6C4A - chains A and C of the 4 polymer chains in the assembly; structure by X-ray diffraction, 1.80 A resolution.

== Chain A (and C) ==
Protein: Isocitrate lyase 1
Source organism: Mycobacterium tuberculosis (strain ATCC 35801 / TMC 107 / Erdman)
Notes: EC 4.1.3.1, 4.1.3.30; chain C of this document is another copy of the same molecule, construct and numbering; everything in this record applies to it too
UniProtKB: H8EVV4 (ACEA1_MYCTE); residue numbers follow UniProt; this construct covers 1-428
Amino-acid sequence (442 residues; numbered -13 to 428; the number before each row is that of its first residue; numbers below 1 keep their minus sign (Met-13 is residue -13)):
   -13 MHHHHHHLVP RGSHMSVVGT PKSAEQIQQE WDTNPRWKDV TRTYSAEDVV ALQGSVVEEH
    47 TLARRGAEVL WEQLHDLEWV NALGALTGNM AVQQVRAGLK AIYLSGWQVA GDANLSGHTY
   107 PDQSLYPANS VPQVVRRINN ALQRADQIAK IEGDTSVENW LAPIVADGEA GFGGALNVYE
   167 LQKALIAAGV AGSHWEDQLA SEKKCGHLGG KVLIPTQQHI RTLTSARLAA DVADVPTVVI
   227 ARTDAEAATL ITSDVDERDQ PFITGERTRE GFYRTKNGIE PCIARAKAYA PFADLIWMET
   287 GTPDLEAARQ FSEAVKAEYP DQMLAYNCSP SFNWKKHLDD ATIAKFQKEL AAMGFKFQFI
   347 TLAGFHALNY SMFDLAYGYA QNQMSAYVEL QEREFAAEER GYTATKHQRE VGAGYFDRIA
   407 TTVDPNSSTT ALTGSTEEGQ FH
Not modelled in the structure: -13 to -1, 428 (chain C: -13 to 0)
Differences from the reference sequence: initiating methionine (-13); expression tag (-12 to 0)
Modified / non-standard residues: Cys191 (S-[(1Z)-2-carboxy-N-hydroxyethanimidoyl]-L-cysteine; EJA)
Ion coordination: Mg2+ site 1: Asp153 (together with pyruvic acid); Mg2+ site 2: Ala276, Ala279, Gln308
Small-molecule neighbours:
  - 3-nitropropanoic acid (3NP): Tyr356, Ser357, Leu376, Arg379
  - pyruvic acid (PYR): Tyr89, Ser91, Gly92, Trp93, Asp108, Asp153, His180, Glu182, Cys191, Arg228, Trp283, Asn313, Thr347, Leu348

== Chain A / chain C interface ==
Pairs across the interface (29; chain A residue first):
  Leu101(A) - Asn115(C)  hydrogen bond (backbone-side chain)
  Tyr106(A) - Glu166(C)  hydrogen bond
  Gln109(A) - Leu162(C)
  Ser110(A) - Asn163(C)  hydrogen bond (backbone-side chain)
  Leu111(A) - Leu162(C)  hydrophobic
  Leu111(A) - Asn163(C)
  Pro113(A) - Asn115(C)
  Asn115(A) - Leu101(C)  hydrogen bond (side chain-backbone)
  Asn115(A) - Pro113(C)
  Gly159(A) - Ser187(C)
  Gly160(A) - Ser187(C)  hydrogen bond (backbone-backbone)
  Leu162(A) - Gln109(C)
  Leu162(A) - Leu111(C)  hydrophobic
  Asn163(A) - Ser110(C)  hydrogen bond (side chain-backbone)
  Asn163(A) - Leu111(C)
  Glu166(A) - Tyr106(C)  hydrogen bond
  Lys169(A) - His104(C)
  Ser187(A) - Gly159(C)
  Ser187(A) - Gly160(C)  hydrogen bond (backbone-backbone)
  Glu188(A) - Arg207(C)  salt bridge
  Val241(A) - Arg255(C)
  Val241(A) - Glu256(C)
  Val241(A) - Gly257(C)
  Arg253(A) - Ser239(C)  hydrogen bond
  Arg253(A) - Asp240(C)  salt bridge
  Arg255(A) - Val241(C)
  Glu256(A) - Val241(C)
  Gly257(A) - Val241(C)
  Tyr259(A) - Tyr259(C)
Interface residues without a listed pair, chain A (26 interface residues in all): His104, Ala114, Arg207, Ser239, Thr254
Interface residues without a listed pair, chain C (25 interface residues in all): Ala114, Lys169, Glu188

== Overview ==
Chain A and chain C form an interface of 26 and 25 residues respectively, with 9 hydrogen bonds and 2 salt
bridges. Polar contacts include Glu188(A)-Arg207(C), Arg253(A)-Asp240(C) and Leu101(A)-Asn115(C). Chain A
binds pyruvic acid and 3-nitropropanoic acid. Ala276(A), Ala279(A) and Gln308(A) coordinate Mg2+ site 2.
Chain A and chain C are both Isocitrate lyase 1 (Mycobacterium tuberculosis (strain ATCC 35801 / TMC 107 /
Erdman)); the structure, Crystal structure of 3-nitropropionate modified isocitrate lyase from Mycobacterium
tuberculosis with pyruvate, was determined by X-ray diffraction (same publication as 6C4C).
